5ZUX - chains A and B of the 3 polymer chains in the assembly; structure by solution NMR.

# Chain A
Name: Rok
From: Bacillus subtilis subsp. subtilis str. 168
Notes: fragment: DNA-binding domain
Sequence (92 residues; each row starts with the number of its first residue):
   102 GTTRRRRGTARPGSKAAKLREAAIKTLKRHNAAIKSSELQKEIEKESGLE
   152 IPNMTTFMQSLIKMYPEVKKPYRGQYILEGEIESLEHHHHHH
From the paper describing this entry:
  - binding site for the 18-nt DNA strand: Arg106, Arg107, Arg108, Ala111, Thr157, Arg174
  - binding site for the 18-nt DNA strand (chain B): Arg105, Gly109, Thr110, Arg112
  - mutagenesis - K116A, K136A, N154D, K164A, K171A (5.6-fold), R174A (4.8-fold): decreased binding to Seq1 DNA
  - mutagenesis - N154A, N154Q, N154S: abolished stability
  - contacts within the chain: Asn154-Thr157 (hydrogen bond)
  - mutagenesis - N154D: unchanged stability
  - mutagenesis - K116A, K136A, K164A (30.9 +/- 2.9 uM), K171A (5.6-fold): decreased binding to the 18-nt DNA strand (chain B)
  - specificity-determining residues: Asn154, Thr156 (proposed by the authors, not directly observed)

# Chain B
Molecule: 18-nt DNA strand
Sequence (18 nucleotides; row label = number of the first residue in the row):
     1 CTAATAACTAGTTATTAG

# Chain A / chain B interface
Contacting residue pairs - 29 pairs, chain A then chain B:
  Arg105(A) - DG18(B)  phosphate contact
  Arg108(A) - DA17(B)  base contact
  Arg108(A) - DG18(B)  sugar contact
  Gly109(A) - DT16(B)  base contact
  Gly109(A) - DA17(B)  sugar contact
  Thr110(A) - DT15(B)  base contact
  Thr110(A) - DT16(B)  base contact
  Ala111(A) - DA14(B)  base contact
  Ala111(A) - DT15(B)  base contact
  Arg112(A) - DT15(B)  phosphate contact
  Arg112(A) - DT16(B)  phosphate contact
  Gly114(A) - DA14(B)  phosphate contact
  Gly114(A) - DT15(B)  phosphate contact
  Ser115(A) - DT15(B)  phosphate contact
  Lys116(A) - DA14(B)  phosphate contact
  Lys116(A) - DT15(B)  phosphate contact
  Ala117(A) - DT15(B)  phosphate contact
  Lys136(A) - DT12(B)  phosphate contact
  Ile152(A) - DT13(B)  phosphate contact
  Pro153(A) - DT13(B)  phosphate contact
  Pro153(A) - DA14(B)  sugar contact
  Asn154(A) - DT12(B)  base contact
  Asn154(A) - DT13(B)  base contact
  Asn154(A) - DA14(B)  sugar contact
  Met155(A) - DT12(B)  phosphate contact
  Met155(A) - DT13(B)  phosphate contact
  Thr156(A) - DG11(B)  base contact
  Thr156(A) - DT12(B)  base contact
  Arg174(A) - DA10(B)  base contact

# Summary
The interface between chain A and chain B involves 17 residues on one side and 9 on the other. The paper
reports a binding site for the 18-nt DNA strand at Arg106(A), Arg107(A) and Arg108(A) among others; K116A,
K136A and N154D of chain A, among others, reduce binding to Seq1 DNA; 9 substitutions were tested in all.
Here chain A is Rok (Bacillus subtilis subsp. subtilis str. 168) and chain B is an 18-nt DNA strand. Entry
5ZUX (Solution Structure of the DNA complex of the C-terminal Domain of Rok) was determined by solution NMR.
